PDB entry 1I7R | X-ray diffraction, 2.20 A resolution | chains A and B of the 3 polymer chains in the assembly

Chain A:
Molecule: HLA class I histocompatibility antigen, a-2 alpha chain
Source organism: Homo sapiens
Notes: fragment: extracellular domain, residues 25-299
UniProt: P01892 (1A02_HUMAN); residues 1-275 here correspond to UniProt positions 25-299 (UniProt number = residue number + 24)
Chain sequence (275 residues; numbered 1 to 275; the number before each row is that of its first residue):
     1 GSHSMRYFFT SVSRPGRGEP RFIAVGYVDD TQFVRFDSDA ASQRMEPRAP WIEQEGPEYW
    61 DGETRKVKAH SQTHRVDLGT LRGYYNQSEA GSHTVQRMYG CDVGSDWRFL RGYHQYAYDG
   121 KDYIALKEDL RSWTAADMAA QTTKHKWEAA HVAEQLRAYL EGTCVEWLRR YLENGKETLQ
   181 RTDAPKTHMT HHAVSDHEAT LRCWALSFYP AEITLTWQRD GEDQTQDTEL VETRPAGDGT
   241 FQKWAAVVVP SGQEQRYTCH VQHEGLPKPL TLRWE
Disulfides: Cys-101/Cys-164, Cys-203/Cys-259

Chain B:
Molecule: Beta-2-microglobulin
Source organism: Homo sapiens
UniProt: P01884 (B2MG_HUMAN); residues 1-99 here correspond to UniProt positions 21-119 (UniProt number = residue number + 20)
Chain sequence (100 residues; row label = number of the first residue in the row; numbering starts at 0):
     0 MIQRTPKIQV YSRHPAENGK SNFLNCYVSG FHPSDIEVDL LKNGERIEKV EHSDLSFSKD
    60 WSFYLLYYTE FTPTEKDEYA CRVNHVTLSQ PKIVKWDRDM
Disulfides: Cys-25/Cys-80
Differences from the reference sequence: cloning artifact (0)

Interface between chain A and chain B:
Pairs across the interface (51):
  Phe-8(A) / Ser-55(B)
  Phe-8(A) / Phe-56(B)  hydrophobic
  Phe-9(A) / Phe-56(B)
  Thr-10(A) / Phe-56(B)
  Thr-10(A) / Phe-62(B)
  Val-12(A) / Ser-33(B)
  Ile-23(A) / Leu-54(B)  hydrophobic
  Val-25(A) / Asp-53(B)
  Val-25(A) / Leu-54(B)
  Val-25(A) / Ser-55(B)
  Tyr-27(A) / Ser-55(B)
  Tyr-27(A) / Tyr-63(B)
  Gln-32(A) / Asp-53(B)  hydrogen bond
  Arg-35(A) / Asp-53(B)  salt bridge
  Arg-48(A) / Asp-53(B)  salt bridge
  Gln-96(A) / His-31(B)  hydrogen bond
  Gln-96(A) / Phe-56(B)
  Gln-96(A) / Trp-60(B)  hydrogen bond (side chain-backbone)
  Gln-96(A) / Phe-62(B)
  Arg-97(A) / Phe-56(B)
  Tyr-113(A) / Lys-58(B)
  Gln-115(A) / Lys-58(B)
  Gln-115(A) / Trp-60(B)
  Tyr-116(A) / Trp-60(B)
  Ala-117(A) / Trp-60(B)  hydrophobic
  Asp-119(A) / Ile-1(B)
  Gly-120(A) / His-31(B)
  Lys-121(A) / Ile-1(B)
  Asp-122(A) / Trp-60(B)  hydrogen bond
  Thr-190(A) / Asp-98(B)  hydrogen bond
  Arg-202(A) / Asp-98(B)  salt bridge
  Arg-202(A) / Met-99(B)
  Trp-204(A) / Asp-98(B)  hydrogen bond
  Trp-204(A) / Met-99(B)
  Val-231(A) / Gln-8(B)
  Glu-232(A) / Gln-8(B)  hydrogen bond (backbone-side chain)
  Glu-232(A) / Ser-28(B)  hydrogen bond
  Arg-234(A) / Gln-8(B)
  Arg-234(A) / Tyr-10(B)
  Arg-234(A) / Tyr-26(B)
  Arg-234(A) / Met-99(B)  hydrogen bond (side chain-backbone)
  Pro-235(A) / Tyr-10(B)  hydrogen bond (backbone-side chain)
  Pro-235(A) / Tyr-26(B)
  Ala-236(A) / Arg-12(B)  hydrogen bond (backbone-side chain)
  Ala-236(A) / Asn-24(B)  hydrogen bond (backbone-side chain)
  Gly-237(A) / Arg-12(B)  hydrogen bond (backbone-side chain)
  Asp-238(A) / Arg-12(B)
  Gln-242(A) / Tyr-10(B)
  Gln-242(A) / Ser-11(B)  hydrogen bond (side chain-backbone)
  Gln-242(A) / Arg-12(B)  hydrogen bond (side chain-backbone)
  Trp-244(A) / Met-99(B)  hydrogen bond (side chain-backbone)
Interface residues without a listed pair, chain A (36 interface residues in all): Thr-94, Met-98, Leu-206, Thr-233
Interface residues without a listed pair, chain B (23 interface residues in all): Lys-6, Pro-14, Leu-65

In short:
Chain A and chain B form an interface of 36 and 23 residues respectively; the contacts include 16 hydrogen
bonds and 3 salt bridges. Among the polar pairs are Arg-35(A)/Asp-53(B), Arg-48(A)/Asp-53(B) and
Arg-202(A)/Asp-98(B).
Chain A is HLA class I histocompatibility antigen, a-2 alpha chain and chain B is Beta-2-microglobulin, both
from Homo sapiens; the structure, Crystal structure of class I MHC A2 in complex with peptide P1058, was
determined by X-ray diffraction together with 1I7T and 1I7U from the same study.
